Entry 3SEZ (X-ray diffraction, 2.65 A resolution); this record covers chains A and B of the 4 polymer chains in the assembly.

# Chain A (and B)
Protein: Glutamine-dependent NAD(+) synthetase
Organism: Mycobacterium tuberculosis
Notes: EC 6.3.5.1; chain B of this document is another copy of the same molecule, construct and numbering; everything in this record applies to it too
UniProt: P0A5L6 (NADE_MYCTU); numbering as in UniProt (aligned over 1-679)
Sequence (680 residues; each row starts with the number of its first residue; numbering starts at 0):
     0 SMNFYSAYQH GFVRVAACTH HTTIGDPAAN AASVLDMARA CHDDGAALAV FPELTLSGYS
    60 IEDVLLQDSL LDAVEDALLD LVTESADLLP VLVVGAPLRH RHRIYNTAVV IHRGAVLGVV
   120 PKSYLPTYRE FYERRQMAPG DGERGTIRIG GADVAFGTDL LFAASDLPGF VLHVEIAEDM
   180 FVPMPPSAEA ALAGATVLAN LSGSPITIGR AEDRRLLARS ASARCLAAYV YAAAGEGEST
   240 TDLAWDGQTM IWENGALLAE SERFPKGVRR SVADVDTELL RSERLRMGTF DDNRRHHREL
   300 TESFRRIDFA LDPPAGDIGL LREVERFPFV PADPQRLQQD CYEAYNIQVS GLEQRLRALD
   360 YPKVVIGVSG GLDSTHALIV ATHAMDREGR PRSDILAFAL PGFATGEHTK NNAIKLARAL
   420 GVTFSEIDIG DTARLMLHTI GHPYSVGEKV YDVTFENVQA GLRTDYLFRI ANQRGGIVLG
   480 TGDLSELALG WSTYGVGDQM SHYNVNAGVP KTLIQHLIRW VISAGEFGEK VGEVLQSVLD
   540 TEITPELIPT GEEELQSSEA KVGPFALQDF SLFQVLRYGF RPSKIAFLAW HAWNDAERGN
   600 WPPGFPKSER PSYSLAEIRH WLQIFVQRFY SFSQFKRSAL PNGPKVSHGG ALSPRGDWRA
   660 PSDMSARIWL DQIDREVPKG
Not modelled in the structure: 0, 403-408, 542-556 (chain B: 0, 403-408, 543-558)
Construct notes: expression tag (0); engineered mutation Ala176 (Cys in P0A5L6)

# Chain A / chain B interface
Contacting residue pairs (65):
  Ala190(A) - His101(B)
  Leu191(A) - His101(B)  hydrogen bond (backbone-side chain)
  Arg280(A) - Asp67(B)  salt bridge
  Arg280(A) - Arg98(B)
  Arg283(A) - His101(B)
  Leu284(A) - Leu65(B)  hydrophobic
  Leu284(A) - Arg98(B)
  Leu284(A) - His101(B)  hydrogen bond (backbone-backbone)
  Leu284(A) - Arg102(B)
  Leu284(A) - Ile103(B)
  Arg285(A) - Leu65(B)  hydrogen bond (side chain-backbone)
  Arg285(A) - Gln66(B)
  Gly287(A) - Arg102(B)
  Phe289(A) - His101(B)
  Asp290(A) - His101(B)
  Asp290(A) - Arg102(B)
  Asp291(A) - Arg133(B)  salt bridge
  Arg293(A) - Arg100(B)
  Arg293(A) - His101(B)
  Arg293(A) - Tyr104(B)
  Arg293(A) - Glu142(B)  salt bridge
  Arg294(A) - Pro138(B)
  Arg294(A) - Asp140(B)  salt bridge
  Arg297(A) - Asp140(B)
  Arg297(A) - Gly141(B)
  Arg297(A) - Glu142(B)  salt bridge
  Val574(A) - Gln66(B)
  Gly578(A) - Gln66(B)
  Gly578(A) - Asp67(B)  hydrogen bond (backbone-backbone)
  Phe579(A) - Asp67(B)
  Arg580(A) - Asp67(B)
  Arg580(A) - Ser68(B)
  Arg580(A) - Asp71(B)  salt bridge
  Pro581(A) - Ser68(B)
  Tyr629(A) - Gln66(B)  hydrogen bond
  Gly655(A) - Arg134(B)  hydrogen bond (backbone-side chain)
  Asp656(A) - Asp62(B)
  Asp656(A) - Arg134(B)  hydrogen bond (backbone-side chain)
  Trp657(A) - Asp62(B)
  Trp657(A) - Gln66(B)
  Arg658(A) - Glu61(B)  salt bridge
  Arg658(A) - Asp62(B)  hydrogen bond (backbone-backbone)
  Arg658(A) - Tyr131(B)
  Arg658(A) - Arg134(B)
  Ala659(A) - Val63(B)  hydrophobic
  Pro660(A) - Ile23(B)  hydrophobic
  Pro660(A) - Ile60(B)
  Pro660(A) - Val63(B)
  Pro660(A) - Ser238(B)
  Pro660(A) - Thr240(B)
  Ser661(A) - Thr240(B)  hydrogen bond (backbone-side chain)
  Asp662(A) - Ile23(B)
  Asp662(A) - Ser238(B)  hydrogen bond
  Asp662(A) - Thr239(B)  hydrogen bond (side chain-backbone)
  Asp662(A) - Thr240(B)
  Met663(A) - Ile23(B)  hydrophobic
  Met663(A) - Val63(B)  hydrophobic
  Arg666(A) - Asp25(B)  salt bridge
  Arg666(A) - Ala27(B)
  Ile667(A) - Gly24(B)
  Ile667(A) - Ser68(B)
  Ile667(A) - Leu69(B)  hydrophobic
  Trp668(A) - Val63(B)  hydrophobic
  Trp668(A) - Ser68(B)
  Gln671(A) - Ser68(B)
Interface residues without a listed pair, chain A (37 interface residues in all): Ala192, Gly193, Ser281, Tyr577, Ser637
Interface residues without a listed pair, chain B (35 interface residues in all): Pro26, Ser59, Leu70, Ala72, Ala137

# Overview
Chain A and chain B form an interface of 37 and 35 residues respectively; the contacts include 11 hydrogen
bonds and 8 salt bridges. Polar pairs include Arg280(A)-Asp67(B), Asp291(A)-Arg133(B) and Arg293(A)-Glu142(B).
Chain A and chain B are both Glutamine-dependent NAD(+) synthetase (Mycobacterium tuberculosis); the
structure, Crystal structure of C176A mutant of glutamine-dependent NAD+ synthetase from M. tuberculosis in
complex with ATP ..., was determined by X-ray diffraction (same publication as 3SDB, 3SYT and 3SZG).
